Entry 1SC7 (X-ray diffraction, 3.00 A resolution); this record covers chains B and A of the 4 polymer chains in the assembly.

[Chain B]
Molecule: 10-nt DNA strand
Sequence (10 nucleotides; numbered 1 to 10; the number before each row is that of its first residue):
     1 AAAAAGACTT

[Chain A]
Name: DNA topoisomerase I
Source organism: Homo sapiens
Notes: EC 5.99.1.2
UniProt: P11387 (TOP1_HUMAN); residues 174-765 here = UniProt positions 174-765
Amino-acid sequence (592 residues; row label = number of the first residue in the row):
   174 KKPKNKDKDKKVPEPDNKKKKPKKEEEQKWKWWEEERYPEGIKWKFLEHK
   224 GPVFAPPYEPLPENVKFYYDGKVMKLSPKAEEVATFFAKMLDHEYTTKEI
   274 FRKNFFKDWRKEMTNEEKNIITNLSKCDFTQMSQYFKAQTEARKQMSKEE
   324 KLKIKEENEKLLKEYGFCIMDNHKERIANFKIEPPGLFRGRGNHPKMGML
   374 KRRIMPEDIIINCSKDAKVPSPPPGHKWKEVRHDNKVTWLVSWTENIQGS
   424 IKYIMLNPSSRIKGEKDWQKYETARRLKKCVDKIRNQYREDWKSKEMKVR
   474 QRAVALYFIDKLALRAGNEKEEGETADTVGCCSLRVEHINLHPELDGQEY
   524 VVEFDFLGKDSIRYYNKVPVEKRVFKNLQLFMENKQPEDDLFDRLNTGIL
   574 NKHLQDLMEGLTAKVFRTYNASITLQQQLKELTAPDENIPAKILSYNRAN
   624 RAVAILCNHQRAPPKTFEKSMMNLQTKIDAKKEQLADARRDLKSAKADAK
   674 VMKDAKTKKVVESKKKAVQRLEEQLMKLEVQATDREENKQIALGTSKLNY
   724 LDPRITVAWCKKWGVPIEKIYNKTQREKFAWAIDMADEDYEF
Disordered / not traced: 174-198
Sequence notes: modified residue (723)
Modified residues: Tyr723 (o-phosphotyrosine; PTR)
UniProt features mapped onto this chain:
  - region (Interaction with DNA): Lys425, Tyr426, Arg488 to Lys493, Thr585 to Lys587
  - active site: Tyr723 (O-(3'-phospho-DNA)-tyrosine intermediate)
  - site (Interaction with DNA): Arg316, Arg364, Trp412, Lys443, Thr501, Lys532, Asn574, His632, Lys650
  - modified residue: Lys280 (N6-acetyllysine), Ser506 (Phosphoserine)
  - cross-link (Glycyl lysine isopeptide (Lys-Gly)): Lys204 (interchain with G-Cter in SUMO2), Lys336 (interchain with G-Cter in SUMO2), Lys549 (interchain with G-Cter in SUMO2), Lys642 (interchain with G-Cter in SUMO2), Lys700 (interchain with G-Cter in SUMO2), Lys712 (interchain with G-Cter in SUMO2)
  - natural variant: Lys326 (K326R: In breast cancer), Met370 (M370T: In CPT-resistant leukemia), Asp533 (D533G: In CPT-resistant leukemia), Asn722 (N722S: In CPT-resistant leukemia), Thr729 (T729A: In CPT-resistant lung cancer)
  - mutagenesis: Lys532 (K532A: Almost abolishes enzyme activity; K532R: Strongly reduced enzyme activity), Tyr723 (Y723F: No change in CPT-induced clearing from nuclei)
Small-molecule neighbours: M38 (4-(5,11-dioxo-5H-indeno[1,2-c]isoquinolin-6(11h)-yl)butanoate): Ala351, Asn352, Arg364

[How chain B and chain A interact]
Residue-residue contacts - 22 pairs, chain B then chain A:
  DA4(B) - Glu494(A)  phosphate contact
  DG6(B) - Ile424(A)  phosphate contact
  DG6(B) - Tyr426(A)  sugar contact
  DA7(B) - Val410(A)  phosphate contact
  DA7(B) - Trp412(A)  hydrogen bond to the phosphate
  DA7(B) - Tyr426(A)  hydrogen bond to the phosphate
  DC8(B) - Val410(A)  phosphate contact
  DC8(B) - Thr411(A)  hydrogen bond to the phosphate
  DC8(B) - Trp412(A)  phosphate contact
  DC8(B) - Tyr426(A)  base contact
  DC8(B) - Met428(A)  sugar contact
  DC8(B) - Lys436(A)  sugar contact
  DC8(B) - Lys439(A)  hydrogen bond to the phosphate
  DT9(B) - Met428(A)  base contact
  DT9(B) - Lys436(A)  salt bridge to the phosphate
  DT9(B) - Lys439(A)  salt bridge to the phosphate
  DT9(B) - Lys587(A)  phosphate contact
  DT10(B) - Lys443(A)  salt bridge to the phosphate
  DT10(B) - Lys532(A)  base contact
  DT10(B) - Lys587(A)  salt bridge to the phosphate
  DT10(B) - Asn722(A)  phosphate contact
  DT10(B) - Tyr723(A)  covalent bond
Interface residues without a listed pair, chain B (8 interface residues in all): DA1, DA5
Interface residues without a listed pair, chain A (17 interface residues in all): Asp407, Lys575, Thr591

[In short]
8 residues of chain B and 17 residues of chain A are in contact; the contacts include 1 covalent bond, 4
hydrogen bonds and 4 salt bridges. Among the polar pairs are DA7(B)-Trp412(A), DA7(B)-Tyr426(A) and
DC8(B)-Thr411(A). Chain A binds compound M38.
Here chain B is a 10-nt DNA strand and chain A is DNA topoisomerase I (Homo sapiens). Entry 1SC7 (Human DNA
Topoisomerase I (70 Kda) In Complex With The Indenoisoquinoline MJ-II-38 and Covalent Complex With ...) was
determined by X-ray diffraction together with 1T8I and 1SEU from the same study.
